Entry 4Z5T (X-ray diffraction, 2.80 A resolution); this record covers chains D and I of the 10 polymer chains in the assembly.

== Chain D ==
Name: Histone H2B type 1-J
From: Homo sapiens
UniProtKB: P06899 (H2B1J_HUMAN); residues 0-125 here correspond to UniProt positions 1-126 (UniProt number = residue number + 1)
Chain sequence (129 residues; row label = number of the first residue in the row; numbers below 1 keep their minus sign (Gly-3 is residue -3)):
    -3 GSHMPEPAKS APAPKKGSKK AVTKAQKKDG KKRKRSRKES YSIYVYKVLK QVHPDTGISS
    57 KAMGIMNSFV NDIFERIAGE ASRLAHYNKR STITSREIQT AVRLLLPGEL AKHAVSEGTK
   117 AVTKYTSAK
Disordered / not traced: -3 to 32, 125
Construct notes: expression tag (-3 to -1)
Swiss-Prot annotation at these positions:
  - modified residue: Pro1 (N-acetylproline), Glu2 (ADP-ribosyl glutamic acid), Lys5 (N6-(2-hydroxyisobutyryl)lysine), Ser6 (ADP-ribosylserine), Lys11 (N6-(beta-hydroxybutyryl)lysine), Lys12 (N6-(2-hydroxyisobutyryl)lysine), Ser14 (Phosphoserine), Lys15 (N6-acetyllysine), Lys16 (N6-(beta-hydroxybutyryl)lysine), Lys20 (N6-(2-hydroxyisobutyryl)lysine), Lys23 (N6-(2-hydroxyisobutyryl)lysine), Lys24 (N6-(2-hydroxyisobutyryl)lysine), Lys34 (N6-(2-hydroxyisobutyryl)lysine), Glu35 (PolyADP-ribosyl glutamic acid), Ser36 (Phosphoserine), Lys43 (N6-(2-hydroxyisobutyryl)lysine), Lys46 (N6-(2-hydroxyisobutyryl)lysine), Lys57 (N6,N6-dimethyllysine), Arg79 (Dimethylated arginine), Lys85 (N6,N6,N6-trimethyllysine) and 6 more in UniProt
  - glycosylation: Ser112 (O-linked (GlcNAc) serine)
  - cross-link (Glycyl lysine isopeptide (Lys-Gly)): Lys5 (interchain with G-Cter in SUMO2), Lys20 (interchain with G-Cter in SUMO2), Lys34 (interchain with G-Cter in ubiquitin), Lys120 (interchain with G-Cter in ubiquitin)

== Chain I ==
Molecule: 146-nt DNA strand
From: Homo sapiens
Sequence (146 nucleotides; each row starts with the number of its first residue):
     1 ATCAATATCC ACCTGCAGAT TCTACCAAAA GTGTATTTGG AAACTGCTCC ATCAAAAGGC
    61 ATGTTCAGCT GAATTCAGCT GAACATGCCT TTTGATGGAG CAGTTTCCAA ATACACTTTT
   121 GGTAGAATCT GCAGGTGGAT ATTGAT

== How chain D and chain I interact ==
Residue-residue contacts (15):
  Arg33(D) - DG103(I)  salt bridge to the phosphate
  Glu35(D) - DA28(I)  sugar contact
  Glu35(D) - DA29(I)  phosphate contact
  Tyr42(D) - DT20(I)  hydrogen bond to the phosphate
  Tyr42(D) - DT21(I)  phosphate contact
  Gly53(D) - DT20(I)  phosphate contact
  Ile54(D) - DA19(I)  sugar contact
  Ile54(D) - DT20(I)  hydrogen bond to the phosphate
  Ser55(D) - DA19(I)  phosphate contact
  Ser56(D) - DA19(I)  hydrogen bond to the phosphate
  Arg86(D) - DG39(I)  phosphate contact
  Arg86(D) - DG40(I)  salt bridge to the phosphate
  Ser87(D) - DT38(I)  hydrogen bond to the phosphate
  Ser87(D) - DG39(I)  hydrogen bond to the phosphate
  Thr88(D) - DG39(I)  phosphate contact
Other interface residues (no listed pair), chain D (11 interface residues in all): Lys85

== In short ==
11 residues of chain D face 9 of chain I across their interface; the contacts include 5 hydrogen bonds and 2
salt bridges. Among the polar pairs are Tyr42(D)-DT20(I), Ile54(D)-DT20(I) and Ser56(D)-DA19(I).
Here chain D is Histone H2B type 1-J and chain I is a 146-nt DNA strand, both from Homo sapiens. Entry 4Z5T
(The nucleosome containing human H3.5) was determined by X-ray diffraction.
